5D9G - chains A and C; structure by X-ray diffraction, 2.15 A resolution.

Chain A:
Molecule: TIP41-like protein
Source organism: Homo sapiens
UniProtKB: O75663 (TIPRL_HUMAN); residues 16-256 here = UniProt positions 16-256
Chain sequence (246 residues; each row starts with the number of its first residue):
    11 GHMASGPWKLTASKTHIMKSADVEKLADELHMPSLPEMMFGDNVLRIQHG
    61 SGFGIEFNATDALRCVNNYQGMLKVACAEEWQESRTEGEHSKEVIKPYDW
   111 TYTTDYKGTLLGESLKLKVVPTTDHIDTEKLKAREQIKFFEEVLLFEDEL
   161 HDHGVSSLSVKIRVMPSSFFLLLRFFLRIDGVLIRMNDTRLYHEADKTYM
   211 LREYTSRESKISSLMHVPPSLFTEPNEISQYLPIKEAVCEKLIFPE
Modified / non-standard residues: Mse13 (selenomethionine); Mse28, Mse42, Mse48, Mse49, Mse82, Mse175, Mse196, Mse210, Mse225 (selenomethionine; parent Met)
Differences from the reference sequence: expression tag (11-15)
Small-molecule neighbours: Ni2+ (NI): Trp18, Ser177, Ser178, Phe179, His203, Ala205
UniProt features mapped onto this chain:
  - modified residue: Lys106 (N6-acetyllysine)
From the paper describing this entry:
  - binding site for oligo peptide (chain C): Leu141, Ile147, Phe150, Lys171, Arg173, Leu182, Arg200
  - mutagenesis - I136T/F180A, R200A: decreased binding to PP2Ac (residues 210-309)
  - mutagenesis - D71L: decreased expression
  - post-translational modification sites: Ser239 (citing earlier work)
  - mutagenesis - I136T/F180A, R200A: unchanged binding to full length PP2Ac

Chain C:
Molecule: oligo peptide
Source organism: Homo sapiens
Chain sequence (6 residues; row label = number of the first residue in the row):
     9 ENLYFQ
Not modelled in the structure: 9-10

How chain A and chain C interact:
Pairs across the interface (18):
  Leu141(A) with Gln14(C), hydrogen bond (backbone-side chain)
  Lys142(A) with Gln14(C), hydrogen bond (backbone-side chain)
  Arg144(A) with Tyr12(C)
  Glu145(A) with Tyr12(C), hydrogen bond (backbone-side chain)
  Gln146(A) with Tyr12(C)
  Ile147(A) with Leu11(C), hydrophobic; Tyr12(C), hydrophobic
  Phe150(A) with Phe13(C), hydrophobic
  Lys171(A) with Phe13(C)
  Ile172(A) with Phe13(C), hydrophobic
  Arg173(A) with Leu11(C); Tyr12(C); Phe13(C), hydrogen bond (side chain-backbone); Gln14(C)
  Phe180(A) with Phe13(C), hydrophobic; Gln14(C)
  Leu182(A) with Phe13(C), hydrophobic
  Arg200(A) with Gln14(C), hydrogen bond (side chain-backbone)
Interface residues without a listed pair, chain A (16 interface residues in all): Thr138, Ala143, Leu181

In short:
16 residues of chain A and 4 residues of chain C are in contact, with 5 hydrogen bonds. Polar pairs include
Leu141(A)-Gln14(C), Lys142(A)-Gln14(C) and Glu145(A)-Tyr12(C). From the paper: a binding site for oligo
peptide (chain C) at Leu141(A), Ile147(A) and Phe150(A) among others; I136T/F180A and R200A of chain A reduce
binding to PP2Ac (residues 210-309).
Chain A is TIP41-like protein and chain C is oligo peptide, both from Homo sapiens; the structure, Crystal
structure of TIPRL, TOR signaling pathway regulator-like, in complex with peptide, was determined by X-ray
diffraction.
